8W8P - chains B and D of the 9 polymer chains in the assembly; structure by X-ray diffraction, 3.17 A resolution.

Chain B:
Molecule: DNA-directed RNA polymerase subunit alpha
Source organism: Thermus thermophilus HB8
Notes: EC 2.7.7.6
Reference sequence: Q5SHR6 (RPOA_THET8); numbering as in UniProt (aligned over 1-315)
Amino-acid sequence (315 residues; row label = number of the first residue in the row):
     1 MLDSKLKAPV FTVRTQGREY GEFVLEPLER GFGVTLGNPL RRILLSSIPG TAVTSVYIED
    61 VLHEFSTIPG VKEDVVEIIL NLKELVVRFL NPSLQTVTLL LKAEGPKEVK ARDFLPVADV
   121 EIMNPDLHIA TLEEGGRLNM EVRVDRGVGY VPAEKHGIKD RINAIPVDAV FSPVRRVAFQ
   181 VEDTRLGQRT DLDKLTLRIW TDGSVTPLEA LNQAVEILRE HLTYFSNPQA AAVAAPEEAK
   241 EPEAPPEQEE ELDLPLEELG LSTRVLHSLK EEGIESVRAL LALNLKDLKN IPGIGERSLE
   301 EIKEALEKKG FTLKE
Not modelled in the structure: 1, 229-315
Ion coordination: Mg2+: D183, D191, D193

Chain D:
Molecule: DNA-directed RNA polymerase subunit beta'
Source organism: Thermus thermophilus HB8
Notes: EC 2.7.7.6
Reference sequence: Q8RQE8 (RPOC_THET8); numbering as in UniProt (aligned over 1-1524)
Amino-acid sequence (1524 residues; row label = number of the first residue in the row):
     1 MKKEVRKVRI ALASPEKIRS WSYGEVEKPE TINYRTLKPE RDGLFDERIF GPIKDYECAC
    61 GKYKRQRFEG KVCERCGVEV TKSIVRRYRM GHIELATPAA HIWFVKDVPS KIGTLLDLSA
   121 TELEQVLYFS KYIVLDPKGA ILNGVPVEKR QLLTDEEYRE LRYGKQETYP LPPGVDALVK
   181 DGEEVVKGQE LAPGVVSRLD GVALYRFPRR VRVEYVKKER AGLRLPLAAW VEKEAYKPGE
   241 ILAELPEPYL FRAEEEGVVE LKELEEGAFL VLRREDEPVA TYFLPVGMTP LVVHGEIVEK
   301 GQPLAEAKGL LRMPRQVRAA QVEAEEEGET VYLTLFLEWT EPKDYRVQPH MNVVVPEGAR
   361 VEAGDKIVAA IDPEEEVIAE AEGVVHLHEP ASILVVKARV YPFEDDVEVS TGDRVAPGDV
   421 LADGGKVKSD VYGRVEVDLV RNVVRVVESY DIDARMGAEA IQQLLKELDL EALEKELLEE
   481 MKHPSRARRA KARKRLEVVR AFLDSGNRPE WMILEAVPVL PPDLRPMVQV DGGRFATSDL
   541 NDLYRRLINR NNRLKKLLAQ GAPEIIIRNE KRMLQEAVDA LLDNGRRGAP VTNPGSDRPL
   601 RSLTDILSGK QGRFRQNLLG KRVDYSGRSV IVVGPQLKLH QCGLPKRMAL ELFKPFLLKK
   661 MEEKGIAPNV KAARRMLERQ RDIKDEVWDA LEEVIHGKVV LLNRAPTLHR LGIQAFQPVL
   721 VEGQSIQLHP LVCEAFNADF DGDQMAVHVP LSSFAQAEAR IQMLSAHNLL SPASGEPLAK
   781 PSRDIILGLY YITQVRKEKK GAGLEFATPE EALAAHERGE VALNAPIKVA GRETSVGRLK
   841 YVFANPDEAL LAVAHGIVDL QDVVTVRYMG KRLETSPGRI LFARIVAEAV EDEKVAWELI
   901 QLDVPQEKNS LKDLVYQAFL RLGMEKTARL LDALKYYGFT FSTTSGITIG IDDAVIPEEK
   961 KQYLEEADRK LLQIEQAYEM GFLTDRERYD QILQLWTETT EKVTQAVFKN FEENYPFNPL
  1021 YVMAQSGARG NPQQIRQLCG LRGLMQKPSG ETFEVPVRSS FREGLTVLEY FISSHGARKG
  1081 GADTALRTAD SGYLTRKLVD VTHEIVVREA DCGTTNYISV PLFQPDEVTR SLRLRKRADI
  1141 EAGLYGRVLA REVEVLGVRL EEGRYLSMDD VHLLIKAAEA GEIQEVPVRS PLTCQTRYGV
  1201 CQKCYGYDLS MARPVSIGEA VGIVAAQSIG EPGTQLTMRT FHTGGVAGAA DITQGLPRVI
  1261 ELFEARRPKA KAVISEIDGV VRIEETEEKL SVFVESEGFS KEYKLPKEAR LLVKDGDYVE
  1321 AGQPLTRGAI DPHQLLEAKG PEAVERYLVE EIQKVYRAQG VKLHDKHIEI VVRQMMKYVE
  1381 VTDPGDSRLL EGQVLEKWDV EALNERLIAE GKTPVAWKPL LMGVTKSALS TKSWLSAASF
  1441 QNTTHVLTEA AIAGKKDELI GLKENVILGR LIPAGTGSDF VRFTQVVDQK TLKAIEEARK
  1501 EAVEAKERPA ARRGVKREQP GKQA
Not modelled in the structure: 1-2, 1248-1250, 1503-1524
Ion coordination: Zn2+ site 1: C58, C60, C73, C76; Mg2+ site 1: D739, D741, D743 (shared with 1 residue of chain I); Mg2+ site 2 near K840 (its only coordinating residue here); Mg2+ site 3 near W897 (its only coordinating residue here); Zn2+ site 2: C1112, C1194, C1201, C1204
Ligand contacts: CMPcPP (2TM; 5'-O-[(S)-hydroxy{[(S)-hydroxy(phosphonooxy)phosphoryl]methyl}phosphoryl]cytidine): R704, P706, N737, D739, D741, R1029, Q1235, M1238, R1239, T1240

Chain B / chain D interface:
Residue-residue contacts (41; chain B residue first):
  L45(B) with L851(D); H855(D), hydrogen bond (backbone-side chain)
  S46(B) with H855(D)
  H63(B) with E810(D)
  F65(B) with P809(D), hydrophobic
  D74(B) with R872(D), salt bridge
  V76(B) with V842(D), hydrophobic
  E77(B) with R867(D), salt bridge; R872(D), salt bridge
  L80(B) with V842(D), hydrophobic; F843(D); A844(D); R867(D)
  N81(B) with R867(D), hydrogen bond
  K83(B) with V842(D), hydrogen bond (side chain-backbone); E848(D), salt bridge
  E84(B) with A844(D); N845(D), hydrogen bond; R867(D), salt bridge
  G149(B) with H855(D)
  Y150(B) with F843(D); E848(D), hydrogen bond; A852(D), hydrophobic; H855(D); I857(D), hydrophobic
  P152(B) with I857(D), hydrophobic
  E154(B) with K840(D), salt bridge
  K155(B) with Y841(D)
  D168(B) with V842(D)
  V170(B) with E848(D)
  S172(B) with L851(D)
  R175(B) with D847(D)
  R176(B) with D847(D); R884(D); E888(D), salt bridge
  R185(B) with D689(D), salt bridge; E692(D), salt bridge
  Q188(B) with D685(D), hydrogen bond; E722(D)
  T190(B) with E722(D)
  R198(B) with E888(D), salt bridge
Also at the interface, not in a pair above, chain B (27 interface residues in all): V174, Q180
Also at the interface, not in a pair above, chain D (25 interface residues in all): W688, L839, Y936

Summary:
The interface between chain B and chain D involves 27 residues on one side and 25 on the other; the contacts
include 6 hydrogen bonds and 10 salt bridges. Polar contacts include D74(B)-R872(D), E77(B)-R867(D) and
E77(B)-R872(D). Chain D binds CMPcPP.
Here chain B is DNA-directed RNA polymerase subunit alpha and chain D is DNA-directed RNA polymerase subunit
beta', both from Thermus thermophilus HB8. Entry 8W8P (Thermus thermophilus initiation transcription complex
containing CMPcPP in the post-translocated state) was determined by X-ray diffraction, deposited together with
8W8N and 8W8O.
